7QUF - chain A; structure by X-ray diffraction, 2.60 A resolution.

== Chain A ==
Name: Serine/threonine-protein kinase 17A
Organism: Homo sapiens
Notes: EC 2.7.11.1
UniProt: Q9UEE5 (ST17A_HUMAN); residues 50-322 here = UniProt positions 50-322
Chain sequence (275 residues; numbered 48 to 322; the number before each row is that of its first residue):
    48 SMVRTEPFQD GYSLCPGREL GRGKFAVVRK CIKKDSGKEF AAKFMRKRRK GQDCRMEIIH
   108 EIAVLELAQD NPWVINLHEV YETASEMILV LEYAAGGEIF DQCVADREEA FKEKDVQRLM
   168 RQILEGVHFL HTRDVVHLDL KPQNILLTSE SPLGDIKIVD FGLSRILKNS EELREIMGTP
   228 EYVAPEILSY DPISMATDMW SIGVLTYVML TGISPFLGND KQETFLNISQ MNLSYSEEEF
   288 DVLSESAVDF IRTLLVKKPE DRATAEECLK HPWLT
Unresolved in the structure: 152-156
Differences from the reference sequence: expression tag (48-49)
Residues lining bound ligands: F8I (N-tert-butyl-7,10-dioxa-13,17,18,21-tetrazatetracyclo[12.5.2.12,6.017,20]docosa-1(20),2(22),3,5,14(21),15,18-heptaene-5-carboxamide): Leu-67, Gly-68, Arg-69, Gly-70, Ala-73, Val-75, Ala-88, Lys-90, Ile-122, Leu-138, Glu-139, Tyr-140, Ala-141, Gly-144, Glu-145, Ile-146, Asn-191, Leu-193, Val-206, Asp-207

== Overview ==
Ligands of chain A: compound F8I.
Chain A is Serine/threonine-protein kinase 17A (Homo sapiens); the structure, The STK17A (DRAK1) Kinase Domain
Bound to CK156, was determined by X-ray diffraction together with 7QUE from the same study.
